PDB entry 6SBX | X-ray diffraction, 2.33 A resolution | chains A and B of the 3 polymer chains in the assembly

Chain A (and B):
Name: CdbA
From: Myxococcus xanthus
Notes: chain B of this document is another copy of the same molecule, construct and numbering; everything in this record applies to it too
UniProt: Q1D489 (Q1D489_MYXXD); residues 1-67 here correspond to UniProt positions 52-118 (UniProt number = residue number + 51)
Chain sequence (67 residues; each row starts with the number of its first residue):
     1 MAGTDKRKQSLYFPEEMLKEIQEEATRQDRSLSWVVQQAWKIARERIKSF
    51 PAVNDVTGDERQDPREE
Disordered / not traced: 1-4, 59-67 (chain B: 1-4, 53-67)
From the paper describing this entry:
  - self-association interface (contacts with another copy of this molecule); pairs are residue here / residue on that copy: W34-F50 (hydrophobic contact), Q38-V53, I42-F50 (hydrophobic contact), V56-P14 (hydrophobic contact)
  - contacts within the chain: I47-F50 (hydrophobic contact)

Interface between chain A and chain B:
Residue-residue contacts (91):
  D5(A) - P14(B)
  D5(A) - E15(B)  hydrogen bond (backbone-side chain)
  D5(A) - E16(B)
  K6(A) - F13(B)
  K6(A) - P14(B)
  R7(A) - L11(B)
  R7(A) - Y12(B)
  R7(A) - F13(B)  hydrogen bond (backbone-backbone)
  R7(A) - E15(B)  salt bridge
  K8(A) - L11(B)
  K8(A) - Y12(B)
  Q9(A) - Q9(B)
  Q9(A) - S10(B)
  Q9(A) - L11(B)  hydrogen bond (backbone-backbone)
  Q9(A) - L18(B)
  Q9(A) - L32(B)
  S10(A) - K8(B)  hydrogen bond
  S10(A) - Q9(B)
  S10(A) - S10(B)  hydrogen bond
  L11(A) - K8(B)
  L11(A) - Q9(B)  hydrogen bond (backbone-backbone)
  L11(A) - L32(B)  hydrophobic
  L11(A) - S33(B)
  L11(A) - V36(B)  hydrophobic
  Y12(A) - R7(B)
  Y12(A) - K8(B)
  Y12(A) - S33(B)  hydrogen bond (backbone-side chain)
  Y12(A) - Q37(B)  hydrogen bond (backbone-side chain)
  F13(A) - K6(B)
  F13(A) - R7(B)  hydrogen bond (backbone-backbone)
  F13(A) - Q9(B)
  F13(A) - V36(B)  hydrophobic
  P14(A) - D5(B)
  P14(A) - Q37(B)
  E15(A) - D5(B)  hydrogen bond (backbone-backbone)
  E15(A) - R7(B)  salt bridge
  M17(A) - Q37(B)
  M17(A) - W40(B)
  L18(A) - Q9(B)
  E20(A) - W40(B)  hydrogen bond
  E20(A) - R44(B)  salt bridge
  E20(A) - K48(B)  salt bridge
  I21(A) - W40(B)  hydrophobic
  E24(A) - W40(B)
  E24(A) - K48(B)
  R27(A) - I47(B)  hydrogen bond (side chain-backbone)
  R27(A) - K48(B)  hydrogen bond (side chain-backbone)
  R27(A) - F50(B)  hydrogen bond (side chain-backbone)
  R27(A) - A52(B)
  Q28(A) - I47(B)
  Q28(A) - F50(B)
  Q28(A) - P51(B)
  L32(A) - Q9(B)
  L32(A) - L11(B)  hydrophobic
  S33(A) - L11(B)
  S33(A) - Y12(B)  hydrogen bond (side chain-backbone)
  V36(A) - L11(B)  hydrophobic
  V36(A) - V36(B)  hydrophobic
  Q37(A) - Y12(B)  hydrogen bond (side chain-backbone)
  Q37(A) - M17(B)
  A39(A) - A39(B)
  A39(A) - A43(B)  hydrophobic
  W40(A) - M17(B)
  W40(A) - E20(B)  hydrogen bond
  W40(A) - I21(B)  hydrophobic
  W40(A) - E24(B)
  W40(A) - V35(B)  hydrophobic
  K41(A) - M17(B)
  I42(A) - A43(B)  hydrophobic
  I42(A) - R46(B)
  I42(A) - I47(B)  hydrophobic
  A43(A) - A39(B)  hydrophobic
  A43(A) - I42(B)  hydrophobic
  R44(A) - E20(B)  salt bridge
  R46(A) - I42(B)
  R46(A) - R46(B)
  I47(A) - E24(B)
  I47(A) - R27(B)  hydrogen bond (backbone-side chain)
  I47(A) - A39(B)  hydrophobic
  I47(A) - I42(B)  hydrophobic
  K48(A) - E20(B)  salt bridge
  K48(A) - E24(B)
  K48(A) - R27(B)  hydrogen bond (backbone-side chain)
  F50(A) - R27(B)  hydrogen bond (backbone-side chain)
  P51(A) - R27(B)
  P51(A) - Q28(B)  hydrogen bond (backbone-side chain)
  A52(A) - R27(B)
  A52(A) - Q28(B)
  V53(A) - Q28(B)  hydrogen bond (backbone-side chain)
  N54(A) - Q28(B)
  N54(A) - D29(B)  hydrogen bond
Also at the interface, not in a pair above, chain A (39 interface residues in all): W34, Q38, G58

In short:
The interface between chain A and chain B involves 39 residues on one side and 36 on the other; the contacts
include 23 hydrogen bonds and 6 salt bridges. Polar contacts include R7(A)-E15(B), E20(A)-R44(B) and
E20(A)-K48(B). The paper reports a self-association interface involving W34(A), Q38(A) and I42(A) among
others; contacts within the chain involving I47(A) and F50(A).
Chain A and chain B are both CdbA (Myxococcus xanthus); the structure, CdbA Form Two, was determined by X-ray
diffraction.
